6UVN - chains H and M of the 12 polymer chains in the assembly; structure by electron microscopy, 3.10 A resolution.

[Chain H]
Name: Cas7
Source organism: Vibrio cholerae
Amino-acid sequence (355 residues; row label = number of the first residue in the row):
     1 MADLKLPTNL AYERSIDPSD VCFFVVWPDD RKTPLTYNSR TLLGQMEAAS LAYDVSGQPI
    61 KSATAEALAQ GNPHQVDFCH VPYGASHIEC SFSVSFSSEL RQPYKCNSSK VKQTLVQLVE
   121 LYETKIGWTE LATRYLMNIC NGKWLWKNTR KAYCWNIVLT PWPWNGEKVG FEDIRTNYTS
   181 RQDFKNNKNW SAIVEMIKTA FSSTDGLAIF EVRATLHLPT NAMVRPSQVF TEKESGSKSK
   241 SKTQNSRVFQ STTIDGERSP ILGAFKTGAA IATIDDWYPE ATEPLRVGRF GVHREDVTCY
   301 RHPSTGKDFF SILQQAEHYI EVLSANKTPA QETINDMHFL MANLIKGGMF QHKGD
Unresolved in the structure: 1-3, 232-244, 354-355

[Chain M]
Molecule: crRNA
Source organism: Vibrio cholerae
Sequence (61 nucleotides; row label = number of the first residue in the row):
     1 CUAAGAAAUU CACGGCGGGC UUGAUGUCCG CGUCUACCUG GUUCACUGCC GUGUAGGCAG
    61 C

[Interface between chain H and chain M]
Pairs across the interface (47):
  Ala11(H) - G5(M)  sugar contact
  Tyr12(H) - G5(M)  hydrogen bond to the sugar
  Tyr12(H) - A6(M)  sugar contact
  Glu13(H) - G5(M)  phosphate contact
  Glu13(H) - A6(M)  phosphate contact
  Arg14(H) - A6(M)  phosphate contact
  Arg14(H) - A7(M)  salt bridge to the phosphate
  Leu42(H) - C13(M)  base contact
  Leu42(H) - G15(M)  phosphate contact
  Leu43(H) - G14(M)  phosphate contact
  Leu43(H) - G15(M)  base contact
  Gly44(H) - C13(M)  base contact
  Gln45(H) - G14(M)  hydrogen bond to the phosphate
  His74(H) - C13(M)  base contact
  Val76(H) - C13(M)  base contact
  Tyr104(H) - A4(M)  hydrogen bond to the sugar
  Tyr104(H) - G5(M)  sugar contact
  Lys105(H) - A4(M)  hydrogen bond to the base
  Trp146(H) - A8(M)  base contact
  Arg225(H) - C11(M)  salt bridge to the phosphate
  Arg225(H) - A12(M)  salt bridge to the phosphate
  Ser227(H) - U10(M)  phosphate contact
  Gln228(H) - U9(M)  sugar contact
  Gln228(H) - U10(M)  hydrogen bond to the phosphate
  Gln228(H) - C11(M)  phosphate contact
  Phe230(H) - U9(M)  base contact
  Thr231(H) - U10(M)  base contact
  Ser246(H) - A12(M)  hydrogen bond to the base
  Ser246(H) - C13(M)  hydrogen bond to the base
  Gln250(H) - U9(M)  phosphate contact
  Phe265(H) - A7(M)  sugar contact
  Phe265(H) - A8(M)  sugar contact
  Lys266(H) - A8(M)  hydrogen bond to the base
  Lys266(H) - U9(M)  phosphate contact
  Lys266(H) - U10(M)  salt bridge to the phosphate
  Ala269(H) - A8(M)  sugar contact
  Arg286(H) - A7(M)  salt bridge to the phosphate
  Arg286(H) - A8(M)  salt bridge to the phosphate
  Arg294(H) - A8(M)  hydrogen bond to the sugar
  Arg294(H) - U9(M)  base contact
  Arg294(H) - U10(M)  salt bridge to the phosphate
  Lys346(H) - A6(M)  phosphate contact
  Lys346(H) - A7(M)  sugar contact
  Gly347(H) - A6(M)  sugar contact
  Gly348(H) - A6(M)  sugar contact
  Met349(H) - G5(M)  hydrogen bond to the base
  Met349(H) - A6(M)  hydrogen bond to the base
Other interface residues (no listed pair), chain H (34 interface residues in all): Asn9, Thr41, Val229, Arg247, Gln351
Other interface residues (no listed pair), chain M (13 interface residues in all): U2

[In short]
Chain H and chain M form an interface of 34 and 13 residues respectively; the contacts include 11 hydrogen
bonds and 7 salt bridges. Polar contacts include Lys105(H)-A4(M), Ser246(H)-A12(M) and Ser246(H)-C13(M).
Chain H is Cas7 and chain M is crRNA, both from Vibrio cholerae; the structure, CryoEM structure of
VcCascasde-TniQ complex, was determined by electron microscopy.
